Entry 7IAP (X-ray diffraction, 2.35 A resolution); this record covers chains A and B.

[Chain A]
Name: Serine protease subunit NS2B
From: Zika virus
UniProt: Q32ZE1 (POLG_ZIKV); residues 46-89 here correspond to UniProt positions 1414-1457 (UniProt number = residue number + 1368)
Amino-acid sequence (46 residues; numbered 44 to 89; the number before each row is that of its first residue):
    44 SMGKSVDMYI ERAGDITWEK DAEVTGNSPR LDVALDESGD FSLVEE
Unresolved in the structure: 44-49, 89
Construct notes: expression tag (44-45)
Ligand contacts: A1B9A (6-cyclopropyl-N-(2,3-dihydro-1H-isoindol-5-yl)-1-methyl-1H-pyrazolo[3,4-b]pyridine-4-carboxamide): S81, G82, D83

[Chain B]
Name: Serine protease NS3
From: Zika virus
Notes: EC 3.4.21.91, 3.6.1.15, 3.6.4.13
UniProt: Q32ZE1 (POLG_ZIKV); residues 11-177 here correspond to UniProt positions 1509-1675 (UniProt number = residue number + 1498)
Amino-acid sequence (168 residues; row label = number of the first residue in the row):
    10 MKEVKKGETT DGVYRVMTRR LLGSTQVGVG VMQEGVFHTM WHVTKGAALR SGEGRLDPYW
    70 GDVKQDLVSY CGPWKLDAAW DGLSEVQLLA VPPGERAKNI QTLPGIFKTK DGDIGAVALD
   130 YPAGTSGSPI LDKCGRVIGL YGNGVVIKNG SYVSAITQGK REEETPVE
Unresolved in the structure: 10-15, 172-177
Construct notes: initiating methionine (10); conflict K107 (Arg1605 in Q32ZE1)
Ligand contacts: A1B9A (6-cyclopropyl-N-(2,3-dihydro-1H-isoindol-5-yl)-1-methyl-1H-pyrazolo[3,4-b]pyridine-4-carboxamide): H51, D75, Y130, P131, A132, T134, S135, Y150, G151, N152, Y161
Curated features (UniProtKB/Swiss-Prot):
  - active site (Charge relay system): H51, D75, S135

[Chain A / chain B interface]
Contacting residue pairs (92):
  D50(A) with R59(B)
  M51(A) with M26(B); V36(B), hydrophobic; V52(B); T53(B); L58(B), hydrophobic; R59(B), hydrogen bond (backbone-backbone)
  Y52(A) with R24(B); V25(B); M26(B), hydrogen bond (backbone-backbone); R28(B); S33(B), hydrogen bond; R59(B)
  I53(A) with Y23(B), hydrophobic; R24(B); M41(B), hydrophobic; F46(B), hydrophobic; R59(B), hydrogen bond (backbone-backbone); S60(B); L65(B), hydrophobic
  E54(A) with Y23(B); R24(B), hydrogen bond (backbone-backbone)
  R55(A) with E17(B); D20(B), hydrogen bond (side chain-backbone); G21(B); V22(B); Y23(B)
  A56(A) with V22(B), hydrogen bond (backbone-backbone); V100(B), hydrophobic; A106(B)
  G57(A) with G21(B); V22(B), hydrogen bond (backbone-backbone)
  D58(A) with L98(B)
  I59(A) with G21(B); V22(B); V40(B), hydrophobic; L98(B), hydrophobic; L140(B), hydrophobic; G144(B)
  T60(A) with N108(B), hydrogen bond (backbone-side chain); L140(B)
  W61(A) with E94(B); V95(B); Q96(B); Q110(B); L140(B); D141(B); K142(B)
  E62(A) with Q96(B), hydrogen bond (backbone-side chain); N108(B)
  A65(A) with Q96(B); N108(B)
  E66(A) with N108(B); I109(B); Q110(B), hydrogen bond (backbone-backbone)
  V67(A) with E94(B); Q110(B)
  T68(A) with I109(B); Q110(B), hydrogen bond (backbone-backbone); T111(B), hydrogen bond (backbone-side chain); L128(B)
  G69(A) with T111(B); A127(B); L128(B)
  N70(A) with L112(B); A127(B)
  S71(A) with L112(B), hydrogen bond (side chain-backbone); P113(B); G114(B)
  P72(A) with G114(B); I115(B), hydrogen bond (backbone-backbone)
  R73(A) with I115(B); K117(B)
  L74(A) with I115(B), hydrogen bond (backbone-backbone); F116(B); K117(B), hydrogen bond (backbone-backbone); I156(B), hydrophobic
  D75(A) with K117(B)
  V76(A) with F116(B), hydrophobic; K117(B), hydrogen bond (backbone-backbone); T118(B)
  L78(A) with K73(B)
  D79(A) with K73(B)
  S81(A) with V72(B)
  G82(A) with V72(B); K73(B); N152(B), hydrogen bond (backbone-side chain)
  F84(A) with F116(B), hydrophobic; N152(B); G153(B)
  L86(A) with V154(B), hydrophobic; V155(B)
Interface residues without a listed pair, chain A (33 interface residues in all): E80, S85
Interface residues without a listed pair, chain B (57 interface residues in all): T19, T27, A57, P138, V146, V162, A164

[Overview]
33 residues of chain A face 57 of chain B across their interface, with 19 hydrogen bonds. Polar pairs include
Y52(A)-S33(B), R55(A)-D20(B) and T60(A)-N108(B). Compound A1B9A is bound between chain A and chain B. UniProt
lists 3 active-site residues on chain B.
Here chain A is Serine protease subunit NS2B and chain B is Serine protease NS3, both from Zika virus. Entry
7IAP (Group deposition of ZIKV NS2B-NS3 protease in complex with inhibitors from ASAP Discovery Consortium --
Crystal ...) was determined by X-ray diffraction.
